Entry 6RE8 (electron microscopy, 3.80 A resolution); this record covers chains 1 and 5 of the 31 polymer chains in the assembly.

[Chain 1]
Molecule: ATP synthase associated protein ASA1
Source organism: Polytomella sp. Pringsheim 198.80
UniProt: Q85JD5 (Q85JD5_9CHLO); residue numbers follow UniProt; this construct covers 1-618
Amino-acid sequence (618 residues; each row starts with the number of its first residue):
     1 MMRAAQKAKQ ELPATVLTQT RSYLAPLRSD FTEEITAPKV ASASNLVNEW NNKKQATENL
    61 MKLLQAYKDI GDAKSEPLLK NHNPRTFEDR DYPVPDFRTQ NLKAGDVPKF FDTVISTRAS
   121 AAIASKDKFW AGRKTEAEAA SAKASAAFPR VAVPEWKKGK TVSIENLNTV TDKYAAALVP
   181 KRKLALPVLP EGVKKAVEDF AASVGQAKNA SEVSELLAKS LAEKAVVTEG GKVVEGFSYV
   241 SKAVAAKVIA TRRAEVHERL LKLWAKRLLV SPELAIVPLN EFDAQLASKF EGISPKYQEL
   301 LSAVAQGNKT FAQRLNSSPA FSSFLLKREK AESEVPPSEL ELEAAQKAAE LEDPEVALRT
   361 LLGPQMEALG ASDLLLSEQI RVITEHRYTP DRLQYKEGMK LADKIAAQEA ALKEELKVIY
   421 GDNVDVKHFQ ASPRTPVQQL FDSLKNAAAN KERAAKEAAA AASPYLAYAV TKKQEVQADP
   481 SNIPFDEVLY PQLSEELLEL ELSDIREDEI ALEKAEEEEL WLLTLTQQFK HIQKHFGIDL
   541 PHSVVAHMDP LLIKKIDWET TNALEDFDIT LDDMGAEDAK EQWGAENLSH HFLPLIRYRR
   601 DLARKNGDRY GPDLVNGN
Not modelled in the structure: 1-22, 618

[Chain 5]
Molecule: Mitochondrial F1F0 ATP synthase associated 14 kDa protein
Source organism: Polytomella sp. Pringsheim 198.80
UniProt: A0A024FSR7 (A0A024FSR7_9CHLO); numbering as in UniProt (aligned over 1-123)
Amino-acid sequence (123 residues; each row starts with the number of its first residue):
     1 MKLLPESLQQ EAATAAVVAS WVLWHLDTQL LPTIMREHKL HACWAAAAKR YNEKLFKLNP
    61 SYDRVLSLPA VSKNQVLENV FHTAPKAPVE HLEKMVSANS KVYDALNLQS KRVLIWQVKP
   121 ALF

[Chain 1 / chain 5 interface]
Pairs across the interface (137):
  Leu79(1) with Val80(5), hydrophobic
  His82(1) with Asn79(5); His82(5)
  Asn83(1) with Val76(5)
  Pro84(1) with Val71(5)
  Arg85(1) with Pro69(5); Val71(5), hydrogen bond (side chain-backbone); Lys73(5); Val76(5)
  Glu88(1) with Pro69(5); Ala70(5), hydrogen bond (side chain-backbone); Val71(5)
  Arg90(1) with Ser67(5), hydrogen bond (side chain-backbone); Leu68(5); Pro69(5)
  Val94(1) with Leu66(5), hydrophobic
  Phe97(1) with Phe56(5), hydrophobic; Tyr62(5), hydrophobic
  Arg98(1) with Phe56(5), hydrogen bond (side chain-backbone); Asn59(5), hydrogen bond (side chain-backbone); Tyr62(5)
  Phe111(1) with Tyr62(5); Asp63(5); Val65(5), hydrophobic; Leu66(5), hydrophobic
  Val114(1) with Leu66(5), hydrophobic
  Ile115(1) with Val65(5); Leu66(5), hydrophobic; Ala70(5)
  Arg118(1) with Leu66(5), hydrogen bond (side chain-backbone); Leu68(5), hydrogen bond (side chain-backbone); Ala70(5)
  Ala119(1) with Val71(5), hydrophobic; Gln75(5)
  Lys126(1) with Asn79(5), hydrogen bond
  Val151(1) with Met95(5), hydrophobic
  Val153(1) with Met95(5), hydrophobic
  Pro154(1) with Asn99(5)
  Trp156(1) with Leu106(5)
  Thr161(1) with Leu106(5); Leu108(5)
  Val162(1) with Leu106(5), hydrogen bond (backbone-backbone); Asn107(5)
  Ser163(1) with Asn107(5)
  Ile164(1) with Tyr103(5), hydrophobic; Asn107(5)
  Leu167(1) with Tyr103(5), hydrophobic
  Val170(1) with Asn99(5)
  Tyr174(1) with His91(5); Leu92(5); Met95(5); Asn99(5)
  Ala175(1) with Leu92(5)
  Leu178(1) with Pro88(5); Val89(5); Leu92(5), hydrophobic
  Phe282(1) with Tyr62(5), hydrophobic
  Leu286(1) with Tyr62(5), hydrophobic
  Ala287(1) with Phe56(5)
  Ser288(1) with Phe56(5)
  Phe290(1) with Asn52(5); Glu53(5), hydrogen bond (backbone-side chain)
  Ile293(1) with Phe56(5), hydrophobic
  Glu397(1) with Ser72(5), hydrogen bond; Asn74(5), hydrogen bond; Gln75(5), hydrogen bond
  Lys400(1) with Asn74(5)
  Leu401(1) with Lys73(5); Leu77(5), hydrophobic
  Lys404(1) with Asn74(5), hydrogen bond; Glu78(5), salt bridge
  Gln408(1) with Leu77(5); Phe81(5)
  Ser463(1) with Tyr103(5); Asp104(5)
  Pro464(1) with Tyr103(5)
  Tyr465(1) with Asn99(5); Ser100(5); Tyr103(5), hydrophobic
  Leu466(1) with Val96(5), hydrophobic; Ser100(5)
  Ala469(1) with Val96(5), hydrophobic
  Lys473(1) with Leu92(5); Glu93(5), salt bridge
  Gln477(1) with Val89(5)
  Leu497(1) with Phe81(5), hydrophobic
  Glu501(1) with Lys73(5), salt bridge
  Glu507(1) with Leu68(5); Pro69(5)
  Lys514(1) with Arg64(5), hydrogen bond (backbone-side chain); Ser67(5)
  Ala515(1) with Arg64(5)
  Trp521(1) with Leu55(5), hydrophobic
  Leu522(1) with Leu55(5), hydrophobic; Asn59(5)
  Leu525(1) with Tyr51(5)
  Phe529(1) with Trp44(5), hydrophobic
  Phe536(1) with Glu37(5)
  His542(1) with Thr33(5); Glu37(5)
  Val545(1) with Leu40(5), hydrophobic
  Leu552(1) with Leu40(5), hydrophobic
  Ile553(1) with Arg36(5)
  Ile556(1) with Met35(5); Arg36(5); Lys39(5); Leu40(5)
  Asp557(1) with Arg36(5), salt bridge
  Glu559(1) with Lys39(5), salt bridge
  Thr560(1) with Met35(5)
  Leu564(1) with Lys39(5), hydrogen bond (backbone-side chain)
  Glu565(1) with Met35(5); Lys39(5)
  Asp568(1) with His38(5), salt bridge; Ala42(5)
  Lys580(1) with Ala46(5)
  Glu581(1) with Ala46(5); Lys49(5); Arg50(5)
  Trp583(1) with Ala42(5), hydrophobic; Cys43(5), hydrophobic
  Gly584(1) with Cys43(5); Ala47(5)
  Ala585(1) with Ala47(5); Arg50(5)
  Asn587(1) with Cys43(5)
  Leu588(1) with Cys43(5); Trp44(5), hydrophobic; Tyr51(5)
  His591(1) with Trp44(5); Tyr51(5), hydrogen bond
  Phe592(1) with Tyr51(5), hydrophobic; Lys54(5); Leu55(5), hydrophobic; Leu58(5), hydrophobic
  Leu595(1) with Leu58(5), hydrophobic
  Arg599(1) with Leu58(5), hydrogen bond (side chain-backbone)
Other interface residues (no listed pair), chain 1 (91 interface residues in all): Pro95, Ala122, Thr171, Asp283, Lys289, Glu291, Ala462, Leu500, Ala511, Ile532, Phe567, Gln582
Other interface residues (no listed pair), chain 5 (66 interface residues in all): Asp27, Leu31, Pro32, His41, Lys57, Pro60, Val102, Lys111, Ile115

[Overview]
Chain 1 and chain 5 form an interface of 91 and 66 residues respectively; the contacts include 18 hydrogen
bonds and 6 salt bridges. Among the polar pairs are Lys404(1)-Glu78(5), Lys473(1)-Glu93(5) and
Glu501(1)-Lys73(5).
Chain 1 is ATP synthase associated protein ASA1 and chain 5 is Mitochondrial F1F0 ATP synthase associated 14
kDa protein, both from Polytomella sp. Pringsheim 198.80; the structure, Cryo-EM structure of Polytomella
F-ATP synthase, Rotary substate 2D, composite map, was determined by electron microscopy together with 6RD4,
6RD5, 6RD6, 6RD7, 6RD8, 6RD9 and 46 further entries from the same study.
